PDB entry 8TUM | electron microscopy, 3.60 A resolution | chains e and h of the 16 polymer chains in the assembly

# Chain e (and h)
Protein: Type IV major pilin protein PilA
From: Pseudomonas aeruginosa PAO1
Notes: chain h of this document is another copy of the same molecule, construct and numbering; everything in this record applies to it too
Reference sequence: P04739 (PILA_PSEAE); numbering as in UniProt (aligned over 7-149)
Amino-acid sequence (143 residues; each row starts with the number of its first residue):
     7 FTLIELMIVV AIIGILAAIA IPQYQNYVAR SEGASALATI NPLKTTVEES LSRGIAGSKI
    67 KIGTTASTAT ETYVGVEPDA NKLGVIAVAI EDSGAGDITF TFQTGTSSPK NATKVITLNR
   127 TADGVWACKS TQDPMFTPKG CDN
Cystine bridges: C134-C147
Swiss-Prot annotation at these positions:
  - modified residue: F7 (N-methylphenylalanine)

# Interface between chain e and chain h
Pairs across the interface - 20 pairs, chain e then chain h:
  Y30(e) - I10(h)  hydrophobic
  Y30(e) - E11(h)  hydrogen bond
  Y30(e) - I14(h)
  V34(e) - I21(h)  hydrophobic
  S37(e) - I21(h)
  T45(e) - I25(h)
  T45(e) - A26(h)
  T51(e) - Y33(h)
  T52(e) - Y33(h)  hydrogen bond
  E55(e) - Y33(h)
  E55(e) - R36(h)  salt bridge
  R59(e) - R36(h)
  R59(e) - K145(h)  hydrogen bond (backbone-side chain)
  A75(e) - P140(h)  hydrophobic
  V80(e) - P28(h)  hydrophobic
  G81(e) - I27(h)
  G81(e) - P28(h)
  V82(e) - A26(h)  hydrophobic
  V82(e) - I27(h)
  N87(e) - A24(h)
Interface residues without a listed pair, chain e (21 interface residues in all): Y33, S41, A44, P48, S73, T74, A86, L89
Interface residues without a listed pair, chain h (17 interface residues in all): I18, Q29, Y30, M141

# Summary
21 residues of chain e face 17 of chain h across their interface, with 3 hydrogen bonds and 1 salt bridge.
Polar pairs include E55(e)-R36(h), Y30(e)-E11(h) and T52(e)-Y33(h).
Chain e and chain h are both Type IV major pilin protein PilA (Pseudomonas aeruginosa PAO1); the structure,
Type IV pilus from Pseudomonas PAO1 strain, was determined by electron microscopy (same publication as 8TUW
and 8TUX).
